PDB entry 7AGX | electron microscopy, 3.60 A resolution | chains 1C and 1D of the 33 polymer chains in the assembly

Chain 1C (and 1D):
Protein: Surface presentation of antigens protein SpaP
Source organism: Salmonella typhimurium (strain LT2 / SGSC1412 / ATCC 700720)
Notes: chain 1D of this document is another copy of the same molecule, construct and numbering; everything in this record applies to it too
Reference sequence: P40700 (SPAP_SALTY); numbering as in UniProt (aligned over 1-224)
Chain sequence (224 residues; row label = number of the first residue in the row):
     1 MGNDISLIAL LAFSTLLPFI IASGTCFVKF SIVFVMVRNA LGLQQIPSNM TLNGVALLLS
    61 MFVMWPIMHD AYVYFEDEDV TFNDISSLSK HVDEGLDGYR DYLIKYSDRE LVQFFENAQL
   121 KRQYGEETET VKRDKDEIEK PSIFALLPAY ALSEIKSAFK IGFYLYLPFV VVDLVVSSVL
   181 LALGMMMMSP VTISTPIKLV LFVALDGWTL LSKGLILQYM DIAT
Disordered / not traced: 1, 77-81, 119-140, 223-224 (chain 1D: 1-2, 79-84, 115-136, 221-224)

Chain 1C / chain 1D interface:
Pairs across the interface - 29 pairs, chain 1C then chain 1D:
  Pro-18(1C) / Met-50(1D)
  Phe-19(1C) / Met-50(1D)  hydrophobic
  Ala-22(1C) / Thr-51(1D)
  Ile-32(1C) / Ile-46(1D)
  Val-35(1C) / Ile-46(1D)  hydrophobic
  Met-36(1C) / Ile-46(1D)  hydrophobic
  Asn-49(1C) / Gln-45(1D)
  Phe-114(1C) / Lys-213(1D)
  Phe-114(1C) / Ile-216(1D)  hydrophobic
  Phe-115(1C) / Leu-59(1D)  hydrophobic
  Phe-115(1C) / Phe-62(1D)  hydrophobic
  Ala-118(1C) / Met-220(1D)
  Phe-144(1C) / Phe-62(1D)
  Ala-151(1C) / Val-55(1D)  hydrophobic
  Leu-152(1C) / Trp-208(1D)
  Leu-152(1C) / Ser-212(1D)
  Ile-155(1C) / Trp-208(1D)
  Lys-156(1C) / Val-203(1D)
  Phe-159(1C) / Leu-43(1D)  hydrophobic
  Phe-159(1C) / Val-203(1D)  hydrophobic
  Phe-163(1C) / Pro-196(1D)  hydrophobic
  Phe-163(1C) / Val-200(1D)  hydrophobic
  Tyr-166(1C) / Thr-195(1D)
  Val-170(1C) / Thr-192(1D)
  Leu-174(1C) / Met-185(1D)  hydrophobic
  Leu-174(1C) / Met-188(1D)  hydrophobic
  Ser-177(1C) / Met-185(1D)
  Ser-177(1C) / Met-188(1D)
  Leu-181(1C) / Met-185(1D)  hydrophobic
Other interface residues (no listed pair), chain 1C (30 interface residues in all): Val-28, Arg-38, Leu-111, Leu-147, Pro-148, Asp-173, Met-187, Pro-190
Other interface residues (no listed pair), chain 1D (29 interface residues in all): Leu-41, Pro-47, Leu-58, Leu-183, Met-187, Leu-199, Asp-206, Thr-209, Leu-217

Summary:
The interface between chain 1C and chain 1D involves 30 residues on one side and 29 on the other.
Both chains are Surface presentation of antigens protein SpaP (Salmonella typhimurium (strain LT2 / SGSC1412 /
ATCC 700720)). Entry 7AGX (Apo-state type 3 secretion system export apparatus complex from Salmonella enterica
typhimurium) was determined by electron microscopy together with 7AH9 and 7AHI from the same study.
